Entry 3G9K (X-ray diffraction, 1.79 A resolution); this record covers chains L and S.

# Chain L
Name: Capsule biosynthesis protein capD
Organism: Bacillus anthracis
UniProt: Q51693 (CAPD_BACAN); residue numbers follow UniProt; this construct covers 29-351
Chain sequence (323 residues; row label = number of the first residue in the row):
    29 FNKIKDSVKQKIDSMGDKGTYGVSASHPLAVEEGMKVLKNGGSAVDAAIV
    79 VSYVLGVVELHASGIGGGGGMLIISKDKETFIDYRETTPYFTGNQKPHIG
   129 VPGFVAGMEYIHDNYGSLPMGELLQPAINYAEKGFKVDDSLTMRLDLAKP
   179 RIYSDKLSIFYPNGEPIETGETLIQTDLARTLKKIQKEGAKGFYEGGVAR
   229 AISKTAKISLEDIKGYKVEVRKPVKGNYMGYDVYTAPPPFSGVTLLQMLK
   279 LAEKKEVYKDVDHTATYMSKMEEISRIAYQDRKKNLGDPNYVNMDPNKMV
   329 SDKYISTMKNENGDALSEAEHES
Disordered / not traced: 29-45, 119-124, 316-321, 338-351
Modified positions: Mse43 (selenomethionine); Mse63, Mse99, Mse136, Mse148, Mse171, Mse257, Mse276, Mse296, Mse299, Mse322, Mse327, Mse336 (selenomethionine; parent Met)

# Chain S
Name: Capsule biosynthesis protein capD
Organism: Bacillus anthracis
UniProt: Q51693 (CAPD_BACAN); residues 352-528 here = UniProt positions 352-528
Chain sequence (177 residues; each row starts with the number of its first residue):
   352 TTHFVIIDRDGTVVSSTNTLSNFFGTGKYTAGFFLNNQLQNFGSEGFNSY
   402 EPGKRSRTFMAPTVLKKDGETIGIGSPGGNRIPQILTPILDKYTHGKGSL
   452 QDIINEYRFTFEKNTAYTEIQLSSEVKNELSRKGLNVKKKVSPAFFGGVQ
   502 ALIKDERDNVITGAGDGRRNGTWKSNK
Disordered / not traced: 393-402, 528
Modified positions: Mse411 (selenomethionine; parent Met)
Swiss-Prot annotation at these positions:
  - active site: Thr352 (Nucleophile)
  - binding site (poly-gamma-D-glutamate): Thr352, Gly429 to Arg432, Arg520
  - natural variant: Ser400 (S400N: In strain: Pasteur)
  - mutagenesis: Thr368 (T368A: Abolishes enzyme activity), Thr370 (T370A: Abolishes enzyme activity), Ser372 (S372A: Slightly reduces enzyme activity), Arg520 (R520A: Abolishes enzyme activity)
Residues lining bound ligands: glutamic acid (GLU): Thr352, Thr370, Ser372, Phe374, Leu390, Pro428, Gly429, Gly430, Asn431, Arg432, Arg520

# Interface between chain L and chain S
Residue-residue contacts - 253 pairs, chain L then chain S:
  Lys46(L) with Arg360(S)
  Gly47(L) with Arg360(S); Asn527(S), hydrogen bond (backbone-side chain)
  Thr48(L) with Asp359(S); Arg360(S), hydrogen bond (backbone-backbone); Lys505(S); Asn510(S); Ile512(S); Asn527(S), hydrogen bond
  Tyr49(L) with Ile358(S); Arg360(S); Ile512(S), hydrophobic; Ser526(S); Asn527(S), hydrogen bond (backbone-backbone)
  Gly50(L) with Ile357(S); Ile358(S), hydrogen bond (backbone-backbone); Leu503(S); Ile512(S); Lys525(S)
  Val51(L) with Val356(S); Leu503(S); Trp524(S); Lys525(S), hydrogen bond (backbone-backbone)
  Ser52(L) with Phe355(S); Val356(S), hydrogen bond (backbone-backbone); Gln501(S), hydrogen bond; Ala502(S), hydrogen bond (side chain-backbone); Leu503(S); Ala515(S), hydrogen bond (side chain-backbone); Thr523(S); Trp524(S)
  Ala53(L) with Phe355(S), hydrophobic; Gln501(S), hydrogen bond (backbone-side chain); Gly522(S); Thr523(S), hydrogen bond (backbone-backbone)
  Ser54(L) with Thr353(S), hydrogen bond; Gln501(S); Arg520(S); Asn521(S); Gly522(S)
  Val59(L) with Thr523(S); Lys525(S)
  Mse63(L) with Lys525(S); Ser526(S); Asn527(S)
  Leu66(L) with Ile357(S), hydrophobic; Asp359(S); Arg360(S), hydrogen bond (backbone-side chain)
  Lys67(L) with Arg360(S), hydrogen bond (backbone-side chain)
  Gly69(L) with Arg360(S)
  Ser71(L) with Asp359(S)
  Ala72(L) with Ile357(S); Asp359(S), hydrogen bond (backbone-side chain); Thr363(S); Val365(S), hydrophobic
  Ala75(L) with Ile357(S)
  Ala76(L) with Phe355(S); Ile357(S); Val365(S), hydrophobic
  Val79(L) with Phe355(S), hydrophobic
  Ser80(L) with Phe355(S); Asn369(S), hydrogen bond
  Leu83(L) with Thr353(S); Phe355(S), hydrophobic
  Glu87(L) with Thr353(S), hydrogen bond; Arg520(S), salt bridge
  Leu88(L) with Leu371(S); Phe375(S), hydrophobic; Phe385(S), hydrophobic
  His89(L) with Leu371(S); Phe374(S); Phe375(S), hydrogen bond (backbone-backbone)
  Ala90(L) with Thr352(S), hydrogen bond (backbone-backbone); Asn369(S); Thr370(S); Leu371(S); Arg520(S)
  Ser91(L) with Thr353(S); Asn369(S); Leu371(S)
  Gly92(L) with Leu371(S)
  Ile93(L) with Phe384(S), hydrophobic
  Gly94(L) with Leu371(S); Phe384(S); Phe385(S); Leu386(S); Asn387(S), hydrogen bond (backbone-side chain)
  Gly95(L) with Thr370(S); Leu371(S)
  Gly96(L) with Asn369(S); Thr370(S), hydrogen bond (backbone-backbone)
  Gly97(L) with Thr368(S); Asn369(S)
  Gly98(L) with Ser367(S), hydrogen bond (backbone-side chain); Thr368(S), hydrogen bond (backbone-backbone)
  Mse99(L) with Val365(S), hydrophobic; Ser366(S); Ser367(S)
  Leu100(L) with Val364(S); Val365(S); Ser366(S), hydrogen bond (backbone-backbone); Pro413(S); Thr414(S); Val415(S)
  Ile101(L) with Thr363(S); Val364(S)
  Ile102(L) with Thr363(S); Val364(S), hydrogen bond (backbone-backbone); Val415(S), hydrophobic
  Ser103(L) with Thr363(S)
  Lys104(L) with Asp361(S), hydrogen bond (side chain-backbone)
  Phe109(L) with Pro413(S), hydrophobic
  Asp111(L) with Arg406(S), salt bridge
  Tyr112(L) with Ser367(S), hydrogen bond; Asn369(S), hydrogen bond
  Arg113(L) with Arg406(S); Ser407(S), hydrogen bond; Arg408(S); Thr409(S); Mse411(S)
  Glu114(L) with Thr370(S); Asn387(S); Gln389(S); Arg406(S)
  Thr115(L) with Gln389(S); Gly404(S); Lys405(S); Arg406(S)
  Thr116(L) with Gln389(S), hydrogen bond; Pro403(S), hydrogen bond (backbone-backbone); Gly404(S), hydrogen bond (backbone-backbone); Lys405(S), hydrogen bond (backbone-backbone)
  Pro125(L) with Thr377(S); Lys379(S)
  His126(L) with Thr377(S); Asn387(S); Asn388(S); Gln389(S), hydrogen bond (backbone-backbone); Gln391(S), hydrogen bond
  Ile127(L) with Thr377(S); Asn387(S)
  Gly128(L) with Asn387(S), hydrogen bond (backbone-side chain); Gln389(S)
  Phe132(L) with Asn369(S)
  Asp166(L) with Asn521(S)
  Ser168(L) with Asn521(S), hydrogen bond
  Arg172(L) with Phe374(S); Phe375(S); Ala495(S)
  Leu173(L) with Phe375(S), hydrophobic
  Ala176(L) with Phe375(S), hydrophobic
  Arg179(L) with Asn373(S); Phe374(S), hydrogen bond (side chain-backbone); Gly376(S), hydrogen bond (side chain-backbone); Thr377(S)
  Ile180(L) with Phe375(S), hydrophobic; Gly378(S)
  Lys184(L) with Tyr380(S), hydrogen bond (side chain-backbone)
  Leu185(L) with Tyr380(S), hydrophobic; Phe385(S), hydrophobic
  Ile187(L) with Tyr380(S)
  Phe188(L) with Tyr380(S), hydrophobic; Phe385(S), hydrophobic
  Asp205(L) with Ala382(S); Gly383(S)
  Leu206(L) with Gly383(S)
  Thr209(L) with Ala382(S), hydrogen bond (side chain-backbone)
  Phe221(L) with Phe384(S), hydrophobic
  Ala229(L) with Thr381(S)
  Ile230(L) with Thr381(S); Phe384(S), hydrophobic
  Thr233(L) with Lys379(S); Thr381(S), hydrogen bond; Leu386(S)
  Tyr244(L) with Arg406(S), hydrogen bond
  Lys245(L) with Arg406(S), hydrogen bond (backbone-side chain)
  Val246(L) with Arg406(S)
  Glu247(L) with Arg406(S)
  Arg249(L) with Arg406(S)
  Tyr256(L) with Leu441(S), hydrogen bond (side chain-backbone); Asp442(S), hydrogen bond (side chain-backbone); Thr445(S), hydrogen bond
  Mse257(L) with Thr445(S); His446(S)
  Gly258(L) with Lys418(S)
  Tyr259(L) with Leu416(S), hydrophobic; Lys417(S); Lys418(S); Glu421(S), hydrogen bond; Ile423(S); Tyr444(S); Thr445(S)
  Asp260(L) with Val415(S); Leu416(S); Lys417(S), hydrogen bond (backbone-backbone)
  Val261(L) with Thr414(S); Val415(S); Leu416(S), hydrophobic
  Tyr262(L) with Thr414(S); Val415(S), hydrogen bond (backbone-backbone)
  Thr263(L) with Pro413(S), hydrogen bond (side chain-backbone); Thr414(S), hydrogen bond
  Ala264(L) with Pro413(S), hydrogen bond (backbone-backbone)
  Pro267(L) with Ser407(S); Arg408(S); Thr409(S), hydrogen bond (backbone-backbone)
  Phe268(L) with Thr409(S); Mse411(S)
  Ser269(L) with Thr409(S), hydrogen bond (side chain-backbone); Phe410(S); Mse411(S), hydrogen bond (backbone-backbone); Ala412(S)
  Gly270(L) with Ala412(S)
  Leu273(L) with Ala412(S), hydrophobic; Thr414(S); Leu437(S), hydrophobic; Thr438(S)
  Mse276(L) with Pro434(S); Thr438(S)
  Leu277(L) with Thr438(S); Leu441(S), hydrophobic
  Val285(L) with Asp442(S)
  Tyr286(L) with Asp442(S); Lys443(S); His446(S); Lys448(S)
  Val289(L) with Lys448(S)
  Ala293(L) with Glu480(S); Leu481(S)
  Tyr295(L) with Pro439(S); Asp442(S), hydrogen bond; Lys443(S); Phe460(S), hydrophobic
  Mse296(L) with Phe460(S), hydrophobic; Phe462(S); Ala467(S), hydrophobic; Thr469(S); Leu473(S); Leu481(S), hydrophobic
  Ser297(L) with Lys484(S), hydrogen bond
  Mse299(L) with Phe460(S), hydrophobic
  Glu300(L) with Phe462(S); Leu486(S)
  Glu301(L) with Lys484(S), salt bridge
  Ser303(L) with Gln435(S)
  Tyr307(L) with Phe410(S), hydrophobic; Asn431(S), hydrogen bond (side chain-backbone); Pro434(S); Gln435(S)
  Arg310(L) with Arg408(S); Thr409(S); Phe410(S)
  Leu314(L) with Arg408(S)
Interface residues without a listed pair, chain L (116 interface residues in all): Pro56, Gly70, Val73, Pro117, Pro130, Gln203, Val226, Ala234, Thr272, Ala280, Thr292, Asn313
Interface residues without a listed pair, chain S (101 interface residues in all): His354, Gly362, Arg432, Gly447, Lys464, Val477, Ser493, Val511, Gly516

# Summary
The interface between chain L and chain S involves 116 residues on one side and 101 on the other; the contacts
include 60 hydrogen bonds and 3 salt bridges. Among the polar pairs are Glu87(L)-Arg520(S),
Asp111(L)-Arg406(S) and Glu301(L)-Lys484(S). Bound to chain S: glutamic acid.
Chain L is Capsule biosynthesis protein capD and chain S is Capsule biosynthesis protein capD, both from
Bacillus anthracis; the structure, Crystal structure of Bacillus anthracis transpeptidase enzyme CapD, was
determined by X-ray diffraction (same publication as 3GA9).
